Entry 8TO1 (electron microscopy, 2.80 A resolution); this record covers chains H and I of the 9 polymer chains in the assembly.

== Chain H ==
Protein: DNA-directed RNA polymerase subunit alpha
Source organism: Escherichia coli (strain K12)
Notes: EC 2.7.7.6
UniProtKB: P0A7Z4 (RPOA_ECOLI); residues 1-329 here = UniProt positions 1-329
Amino-acid sequence (329 residues; numbered 1 to 329; the number before each row is that of its first residue):
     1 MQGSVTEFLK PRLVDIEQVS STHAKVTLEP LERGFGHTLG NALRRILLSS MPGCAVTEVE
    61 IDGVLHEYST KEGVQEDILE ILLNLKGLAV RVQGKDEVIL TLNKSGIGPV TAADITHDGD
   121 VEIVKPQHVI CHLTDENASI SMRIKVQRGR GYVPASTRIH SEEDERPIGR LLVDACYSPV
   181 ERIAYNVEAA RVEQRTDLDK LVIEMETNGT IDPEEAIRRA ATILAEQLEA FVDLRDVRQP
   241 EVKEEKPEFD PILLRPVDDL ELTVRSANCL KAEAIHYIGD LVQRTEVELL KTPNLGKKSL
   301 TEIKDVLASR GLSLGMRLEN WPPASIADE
Not modelled in the structure: 1-3, 159-170, 234-329
Swiss-Prot annotation at these positions:
  - region: E162 to E165 (Required for interaction with Crp at class II promoters)
  - modified residue: R265 (ADP-ribosylarginine), K297 (N6-acetyllysine), K298 (N6-acetyllysine)
  - mutagenesis: R45 (R45C: In rpoA112; temperature-sensitive, blocks RNA polymerase assembly), E162 to E165 (5-fold decrease in CRP-class II promoter-dependent transcription), E165 (E165K: 5-fold decrease in CRP-class II promoter-dependent transcription), R191 (R191C: In rpoA101; temperature-sensitive)

== Chain I ==
Protein: DNA-directed RNA polymerase subunit beta
Source organism: Escherichia coli (strain K12)
Notes: EC 2.7.7.6
UniProtKB: P0A8V2 (RPOB_ECOLI); residues 1-1342 here = UniProt positions 1-1342
Amino-acid sequence (1342 residues; row label = number of the first residue in the row):
     1 MVYSYTEKKR IRKDFGKRPQ VLDVPYLLSI QLDSFQKFIE QDPEGQYGLE AAFRSVFPIQ
    61 SYSGNSELQY VSYRLGEPVF DVQECQIRGV TYSAPLRVKL RLVIYEREAP EGTVKDIKEQ
   121 EVYMGEIPLM TDNGTFVING TERVIVSQLH RSPGVFFDSD KGKTHSSGKV LYNARIIPYR
   181 GSWLDFEFDP KDNLFVRIDR RRKLPATIIL RALNYTTEQI LDLFFEKVIF EIRDNKLQME
   241 LVPERLRGET ASFDIEANGK VYVEKGRRIT ARHIRQLEKD DVKLIEVPVE YIAGKVVAKD
   301 YIDESTGELI CAANMELSLD LLAKLSQSGH KRIETLFTND LDHGPYISET LRVDPTNDRL
   361 SALVEIYRMM RPGEPPTREA AESLFENLFF SEDRYDLSAV GRMKFNRSLL REEIEGSGIL
   421 SKDDIIDVMK KLIDIRNGKG EVDDIDHLGN RRIRSVGEMA ENQFRVGLVR VERAVKERLS
   481 LGDLDTLMPQ DMINAKPISA AVKEFFGSSQ LSQFMDQNNP LSEITHKRRI SALGPGGLTR
   541 ERAGFEVRDV HPTHYGRVCP IETPEGPNIG LINSLSVYAQ TNEYGFLETP YRKVTDGVVT
   601 DEIHYLSAIE EGNYVIAQAN SNLDEEGHFV EDLVTCRSKG ESSLFSRDQV DYMDVSTQQV
   661 VSVGASLIPF LEHDDANRAL MGANMQRQAV PTLRADKPLV GTGMERAVAV DSGVTAVAKR
   721 GGVVQYVDAS RIVIKVNEDE MYPGEAGIDI YNLTKYTRSN QNTCINQMPC VSLGEPVERG
   781 DVLADGPSTD LGELALGQNM RVAFMPWNGY NFEDSILVSE RVVQEDRFTT IHIQELACVS
   841 RDTKLGPEEI TADIPNVGEA ALSKLDESGI VYIGAEVTGG DILVGKVTPK GETQLTPEEK
   901 LLRAIFGEKA SDVKDSSLRV PNGVSGTVID VQVFTRDGVE KDKRALEIEE MQLKQAKKDL
   961 SEELQILEAG LFSRIRAVLV AGGVEAEKLD KLPRDRWLEL GLTDEEKQNQ LEQLAEQYDE
  1021 LKHEFEKKLE AKRRKITQGD DLAPGVLKIV KVYLAVKRRI QPGDKMAGRH GNKGVISKIN
  1081 PIEDMPYDEN GTPVDIVLNP LGVPSRMNIG QILETHLGMA AKGIGDKINA MLKQQQEVAK
  1141 LREFIQRAYD LGADVRQKVD LSTFSDEEVM RLAENLRKGM PIATPVFDGA KEAEIKELLK
  1201 LGDLPTSGQI RLYDGRTGEQ FERPVTVGYM YMLKLNHLVD DKMHARSTGS YSLVTQQPLG
  1261 GKAQFGGQRF GEMEVWALEA YGAAYTLQEM LTVKSDDVNG RTKMYKNIVD GNHQMEPGMP
  1321 ESFNVLLKEI RSLGINIELE DE
Not modelled in the structure: 1, 233-235, 249
Residues lining bound ligands:
  - 4QM ((3R,5S,7R,8R,9S,10S,12S,13R,14S,17R)-10,13-dimethyl-17-[(2R)-pentan-2-yl]-2,3,4,5,6,7,8,9,11,12,14,15,16,17-tetradecahydro-1H-cyclopenta[a]phenanthrene-3,7,12-triol), molecule 1: Q46, Y47, Y179, D396, S398, A399, V400, E458, E461, N462, E583, Y584
  - 4QM, molecule 2: Q725, Y726, R731, E962, Q965, I966, A969
Swiss-Prot annotation at these positions:
  - modified residue (N6-acetyllysine): K1022, K1200
  - mutagenesis: I561 (I561S: Resistant to antibiotics salinamide A and B), I569 (I569S: Resistant to antibiotics salinamide A and B), A665 (A665E: Resistant to antibiotics salinamide A and B), D675 (D675A/G: Resistant to antibiotics salinamide A and B), N677 (N677H/K: Resistant to antibiotics salinamide A and B), L680 (L680M: Resistant to antibiotics salinamide A and B), E813 (E813K: Disrupts the enzyme's active center)

== How chain H and chain I interact ==
Pairs across the interface (5):
  R33(H) with E820(I), salt bridge; P1081(I)
  H37(H) with R1216(I)
  N41(H) with T1217(I), hydrogen bond (side chain-backbone)
  R44(H) with E1219(I), salt bridge
Also at the interface, not in a pair above, chain H (6 interface residues in all): G34, Y185
Also at the interface, not in a pair above, chain I (7 interface residues in all): E1083, D1084

== Summary ==
6 residues of chain H and 7 residues of chain I are in contact, with 1 hydrogen bond and 2 salt bridges. Polar
contacts include R33(H)-E820(I), R44(H)-E1219(I) and N41(H)-T1217(I). Chain I binds compound 4QM.
Chain H is DNA-directed RNA polymerase subunit alpha and chain I is DNA-directed RNA polymerase subunit beta,
both from Escherichia coli (strain K12); the structure, Escherichia coli RNA polymerase unwinding intermediate
(I1a) at the lambda PR promoter, was determined by electron microscopy, deposited together with 8TO6, 8TO8,
8TOE and 8TOM.
